9F2I - chains A and B; structure by X-ray diffraction, 1.45 A resolution.

[Chain A (and B)]
Molecule: Nucleoprotein
Source organism: Severe acute respiratory syndrome coronavirus 2
Notes: chain B of this document is another copy of the same molecule, construct and numbering; everything in this record applies to it too
Reference sequence: P0DTC9 (NCAP_SARS2); numbering as in UniProt (aligned over 256-364)
Chain sequence (111 residues; each row starts with the number of its first residue):
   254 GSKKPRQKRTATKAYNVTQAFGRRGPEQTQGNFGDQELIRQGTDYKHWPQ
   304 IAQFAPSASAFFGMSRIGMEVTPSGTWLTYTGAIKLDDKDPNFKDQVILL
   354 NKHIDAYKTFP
Disordered / not traced: 254-255
Sequence notes: expression tag (254-255)
Ligand contacts: 2-amino-1,3-benzothiazol-6-ol (A1H88): Arg259, Gln260, Thr282, Trp330

[Chain A / chain B interface]
Pairs across the interface - 128 pairs, chain A then chain B:
  Arg259(A) - Met317(B)
  Gln260(A) - Gln306(B)  hydrogen bond (side chain-backbone)
  Gln260(A) - Phe307(B)
  Gln260(A) - Pro309(B)
  Gln260(A) - Ser310(B)  hydrogen bond (backbone-backbone)
  Gln260(A) - Ala313(B)
  Gln260(A) - Met317(B)
  Gln260(A) - Ile337(B)
  Lys261(A) - Ala305(B)  hydrogen bond (side chain-backbone)
  Lys261(A) - Gln306(B)
  Lys261(A) - Ala308(B)  hydrogen bond (side chain-backbone)
  Arg262(A) - Ser310(B)  hydrogen bond (backbone-side chain)
  Thr263(A) - Ser312(B)
  Ala264(A) - Ser312(B)  hydrogen bond (backbone-side chain)
  Phe274(A) - Ser312(B)
  Phe274(A) - Ala313(B)  hydrophobic
  Phe274(A) - Gly316(B)
  Phe274(A) - Met317(B)  hydrophobic
  Arg277(A) - Gly316(B)  hydrogen bond (side chain-backbone)
  Gly278(A) - Arg319(B)  hydrogen bond (backbone-side chain)
  Pro279(A) - Arg319(B)  hydrogen bond (backbone-side chain)
  Glu280(A) - Arg319(B)  hydrogen bond (backbone-side chain)
  Gln281(A) - Arg319(B)
  Gln283(A) - Met317(B)
  Gln283(A) - Arg319(B)  hydrogen bond (backbone-side chain)
  Gly284(A) - Gly316(B)
  Gly284(A) - Met317(B)
  Gly284(A) - Ser318(B)
  Asn285(A) - Ser318(B)
  Asn285(A) - Arg319(B)
  Asn285(A) - Ile320(B)  hydrogen bond (side chain-backbone)
  Phe286(A) - Phe315(B)
  Phe286(A) - Ile320(B)  hydrophobic
  Trp301(A) - Ala311(B)
  Trp301(A) - Ser312(B)
  Ile304(A) - Phe315(B)
  Ala305(A) - Lys261(B)  hydrogen bond (backbone-side chain)
  Gln306(A) - Gln260(B)  hydrogen bond (backbone-side chain)
  Gln306(A) - Lys261(B)
  Phe307(A) - Gln260(B)
  Phe307(A) - Leu331(B)  hydrophobic
  Ala308(A) - Gln260(B)
  Ala308(A) - Lys261(B)  hydrogen bond (backbone-side chain)
  Ala308(A) - Ala311(B)  hydrophobic
  Ala308(A) - Phe315(B)
  Pro309(A) - Gln260(B)
  Pro309(A) - Phe314(B)
  Ser310(A) - Gln260(B)  hydrogen bond (backbone-backbone)
  Ser310(A) - Arg262(B)  hydrogen bond (side chain-backbone)
  Ala311(A) - Trp301(B)
  Ala311(A) - Ala308(B)  hydrophobic
  Ser312(A) - Arg262(B)
  Ser312(A) - Thr263(B)
  Ser312(A) - Ala264(B)  hydrogen bond (side chain-backbone)
  Ser312(A) - Phe274(B)
  Ser312(A) - Thr296(B)
  Ser312(A) - Trp301(B)
  Ala313(A) - Arg259(B)
  Ala313(A) - Gln260(B)
  Ala313(A) - Arg262(B)
  Ala313(A) - Phe274(B)  hydrophobic
  Phe314(A) - Ala308(B)  hydrophobic
  Phe314(A) - Pro309(B)
  Phe315(A) - Phe286(B)
  Phe315(A) - Ile304(B)
  Gly316(A) - Phe274(B)
  Gly316(A) - Arg277(B)  hydrogen bond (backbone-side chain)
  Gly316(A) - Gly284(B)
  Met317(A) - Arg259(B)
  Met317(A) - Gln260(B)
  Met317(A) - Phe274(B)  hydrophobic
  Met317(A) - Thr282(B)
  Met317(A) - Gly284(B)
  Met317(A) - Tyr333(B)
  Ser318(A) - Gly284(B)
  Ser318(A) - Asn285(B)
  Ser318(A) - Tyr333(B)  hydrogen bond
  Arg319(A) - Gly278(B)  hydrogen bond (side chain-backbone)
  Arg319(A) - Pro279(B)  hydrogen bond (side chain-backbone)
  Arg319(A) - Glu280(B)
  Arg319(A) - Gln283(B)  hydrogen bond (side chain-backbone)
  Arg319(A) - Asn285(B)
  Ile320(A) - Asn285(B)  hydrogen bond (backbone-side chain)
  Ile320(A) - Phe286(B)  hydrophobic
  Ile320(A) - Ile357(B)
  Met322(A) - Leu353(B)  hydrophobic
  Met322(A) - Asn354(B)
  Met322(A) - Ile357(B)  hydrophobic
  Ser327(A) - Lys338(B)
  Thr329(A) - Lys338(B)
  Thr329(A) - Leu339(B)  hydrogen bond (backbone-backbone)
  Thr329(A) - Phe346(B)
  Trp330(A) - Ala336(B)  hydrophobic
  Trp330(A) - Ile337(B)
  Trp330(A) - Lys338(B)
  Leu331(A) - Phe307(B)  hydrophobic
  Leu331(A) - Ala336(B)
  Leu331(A) - Ile337(B)  hydrogen bond (backbone-backbone)
  Thr332(A) - Gly335(B)
  Tyr333(A) - Ser318(B)  hydrogen bond
  Tyr333(A) - Tyr333(B)  hydrophobic
  Tyr333(A) - Thr334(B)
  Tyr333(A) - Gly335(B)  hydrogen bond (backbone-backbone)
  Tyr333(A) - Ala336(B)
  Tyr333(A) - Ile337(B)  hydrophobic
  Thr334(A) - Tyr333(B)  hydrogen bond (side chain-backbone)
  Thr334(A) - Thr334(B)  hydrogen bond
  Gly335(A) - Thr332(B)
  Gly335(A) - Tyr333(B)  hydrogen bond (backbone-backbone)
  Ala336(A) - Thr282(B)
  Ala336(A) - Trp330(B)  hydrophobic
  Ala336(A) - Leu331(B)
  Ala336(A) - Tyr333(B)
  Ile337(A) - Gln260(B)
  Ile337(A) - Trp330(B)
  Ile337(A) - Leu331(B)  hydrogen bond (backbone-backbone)
  Ile337(A) - Tyr333(B)  hydrophobic
  Lys338(A) - Ser327(B)  hydrogen bond (side chain-backbone)
  Lys338(A) - Thr329(B)
  Lys338(A) - Trp330(B)
  Leu339(A) - Thr329(B)  hydrogen bond (backbone-backbone)
  Phe346(A) - Thr329(B)
  Val350(A) - Met322(B)  hydrophobic
  Leu353(A) - Met322(B)  hydrophobic
  Asn354(A) - Met322(B)
  Ile357(A) - Ile320(B)
  Ile357(A) - Gly321(B)
  Ile357(A) - Met322(B)  hydrophobic
Interface residues without a listed pair, chain A (56 interface residues in all): Thr296, Gly321, Gly328, Asp358
Interface residues without a listed pair, chain B (56 interface residues in all): Gly328, Val350, Asp358

[In short]
Chain A and chain B each contribute 56 residues to their interface, with 34 hydrogen bonds. Polar contacts
include Gln260(A)-Gln306(B), Lys261(A)-Ala305(B) and Lys261(A)-Ala308(B). Chain A binds
2-amino-1,3-benzothiazol-6-ol.
Chain A and chain B are both Nucleoprotein (Severe acute respiratory syndrome coronavirus 2); the structure,
Crystal structure of SARS-CoV-2 N-protein C-terminal domain in complex with 2-amino-1,3-benzothiazol-6-ol, was
determined by X-ray diffraction, deposited together with 9F2G and 9F2H.
